PDB entry 6DFF | electron microscopy, 3.90 A resolution | chains B and C of the 8 polymer chains in the assembly

== Chain B ==
Name: AP-1 complex subunit beta-1
From: Homo sapiens
UniProt: Q10567 (AP1B1_HUMAN); residue numbers follow UniProt; this construct covers 1-584
Chain sequence (586 residues; row label = number of the first residue in the row; numbers below 1 keep their minus sign (Gly-1 is residue -1)):
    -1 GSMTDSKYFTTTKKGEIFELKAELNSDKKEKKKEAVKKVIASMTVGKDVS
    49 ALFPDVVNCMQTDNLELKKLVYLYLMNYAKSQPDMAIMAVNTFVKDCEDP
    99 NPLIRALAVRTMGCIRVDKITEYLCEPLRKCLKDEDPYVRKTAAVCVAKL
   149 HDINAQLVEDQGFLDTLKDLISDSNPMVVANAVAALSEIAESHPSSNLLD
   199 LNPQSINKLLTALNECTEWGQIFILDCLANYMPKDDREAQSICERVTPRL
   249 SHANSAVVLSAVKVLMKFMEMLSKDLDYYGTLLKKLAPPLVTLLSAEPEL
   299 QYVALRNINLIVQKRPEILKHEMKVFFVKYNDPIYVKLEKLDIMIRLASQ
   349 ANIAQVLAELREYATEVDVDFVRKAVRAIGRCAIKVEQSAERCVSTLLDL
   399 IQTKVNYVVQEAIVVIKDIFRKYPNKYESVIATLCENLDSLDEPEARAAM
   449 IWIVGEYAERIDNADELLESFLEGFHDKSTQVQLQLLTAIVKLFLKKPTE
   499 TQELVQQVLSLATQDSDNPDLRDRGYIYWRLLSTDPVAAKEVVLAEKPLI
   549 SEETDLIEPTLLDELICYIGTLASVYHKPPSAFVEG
Disordered / not traced: -1 to 13, 584
Sequence notes: expression tag (-1 to 0); engineered mutation Arg359 (Lys in Q10567), Lys476 (Glu in Q10567)
Swiss-Prot annotation at these positions:
  - modified residue: Lys318 (N6-acetyllysine), Tyr574 (3'-nitrotyrosine)

== Chain C ==
Name: ADP-ribosylation factor 1
From: Homo sapiens
UniProt: P84077 (ARF1_HUMAN); residue numbers follow UniProt; this construct covers 17-181
Chain sequence (193 residues; numbered -11 to 181; the number before each row is that of its first residue; numbers below 1 keep their minus sign (Met-11 is residue -11)):
   -11 MSYYHHHHHHDYDIPTTENLYFQGAMGSEMRILMVGLDAAGKTTILYKLK
    39 LGEIVTTIPTIGFNVETVEYKNISFTVWDVGGLDKIRPLWRHYFQNTQGL
    89 IFVVDSNDRERVNEAREELMRMLAEDELRDAVLLVFANKQDLPNAMNAAE
   139 ITDKLGLHSLRHRNWYIQATCATSGDGLYEGLDWLSNQLRNQK
Disordered / not traced: -11 to 16
Sequence notes: initiating methionine (-11); expression tag (-10 to 16); engineered mutation Leu71 (Gln in P84077)
Swiss-Prot annotation at these positions:
  - binding site (GTP): Gly24 to Thr32, Asn126 to Asp129, Ala160
Metal / ion sites: Mg2+: Thr31, Thr48 (together with GTP)
Ligand contacts: GTP (guanosine-5'-triphosphate): Asp26, Ala27, Ala28, Gly29, Lys30, Thr31, Thr32, Thr45, Ile46, Pro47, Thr48, Asp67, Gly69, Gly70, Leu71, Lys127, Asp129, Ala160, Thr161

== How chain B and chain C interact ==
Residue-residue contacts - 29 pairs, chain B then chain C:
  Asp25(B) with Glu17(C)
  Pro52(B) with His80(C)
  Asp53(B) with His80(C)
  Val55(B) with Phe51(C)
  Asn56(B) with Trp66(C); Tyr81(C)
  Gln59(B) with Val53(C); Glu54(C)
  Asp82(B) with Leu77(C)
  Met83(B) with Leu77(C), hydrophobic; His80(C), hydrogen bond
  Ile85(B) with Ile49(C); Gly50(C); Ile74(C), hydrophobic
  Met86(B) with Gly50(C); Phe51(C); Val68(C), hydrophobic; Ile74(C); Leu77(C), hydrophobic
  Asn89(B) with Thr48(C); Gly50(C); Phe51(C), hydrogen bond (side chain-backbone); Asn52(C), hydrogen bond
  Thr90(B) with Phe51(C)
  Val92(B) with Ile46(C), hydrophobic
  Lys93(B) with Tyr35(C); Asn52(C)
  Tyr121(B) with Ile49(C), hydrophobic; Lys73(C), hydrogen bond
Other interface residues (no listed pair), chain B (19 interface residues in all): Asn23, Ala87, Val88, Lys117
Other interface residues (no listed pair), chain C (19 interface residues in all): Gln83, Asn84

== In short ==
Chain B and chain C each contribute 19 residues to their interface, with 4 hydrogen bonds. Polar contacts
include Met83(B)-His80(C), Asn89(B)-Phe51(C) and Asn89(B)-Asn52(C). Bound to chain C: GTP. Thr31(C) and
Thr48(C) coordinate Mg2+. Curated annotation (UniProt) lists 14 GTP-binding residues on chain C.
Here chain B is AP-1 complex subunit beta-1 and chain C is ADP-ribosylation factor 1, both from Homo sapiens.
Entry 6DFF (Structure of the cargo bound AP-1:Arf1:tetherin-Nef monomer) was determined by electron
microscopy, deposited together with 6CM9, 6D83, 6D84 and 6CRI.
